5VAM - chain A; structure by X-ray diffraction, 2.10 A resolution.

# Chain A
Name: Serine/threonine-protein kinase B-raf
From: Homo sapiens
Notes: EC 2.7.11.1
Reference sequence: P15056 (BRAF_HUMAN); numbering as in UniProt (aligned over 445-723)
Sequence (281 residues; row label = number of the first residue in the row):
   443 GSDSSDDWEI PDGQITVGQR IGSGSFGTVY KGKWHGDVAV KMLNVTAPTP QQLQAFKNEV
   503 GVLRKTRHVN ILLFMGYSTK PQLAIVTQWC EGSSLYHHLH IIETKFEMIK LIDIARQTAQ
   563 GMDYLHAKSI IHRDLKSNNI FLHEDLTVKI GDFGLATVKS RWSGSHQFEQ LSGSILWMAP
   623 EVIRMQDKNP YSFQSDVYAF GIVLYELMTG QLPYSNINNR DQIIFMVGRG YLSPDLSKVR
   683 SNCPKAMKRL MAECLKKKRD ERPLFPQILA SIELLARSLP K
Unresolved in the structure: 443-448, 606-609, 722-723
Differences from the reference sequence: expression tag (443-444)
Residues lining bound ligands: 92J (N-{2-methyl-5'-(morpholin-4-yl)-6'-[(oxan-4-yl)oxy][3,3'-bipyridin]-5-yl}-3-(trifluoromethyl)benzamide): Ile463, Val471, Ala481, Val482, Lys483, Glu501, Val504, Leu505, Ile513, Leu514, Ile527, Thr529, Gln530, Trp531, Cys532, Leu567, Ile572, His574, Phe583, Ile592, Gly593, Asp594, Phe595, Trp604
Swiss-Prot annotation at these positions:
  - active site: Asp576 (Proton acceptor)
  - binding site (ATP): Ile463 to Val471, Lys483
  - modified residue: Ser446 (Phosphoserine), Ser447 (Phosphoserine), Arg671 (Omega-N-methylarginine)
  - cross-link: Lys578 (Glycyl lysine isopeptide (Lys-Gly) (interchain with G-Cter in ubiquitin))
  - natural variant: Arg462 (R462I: In CRC), Ile463 (I463S: In CRC), Gly464 (G464E: In CRC; G464V: In a colorectal cancer cell line), Gly466 (G466A: In melanoma; G466E: In melanoma; G466V: In LNCR), Ser467 (S467A: In CFC1), Phe468 (F468S: In CFC1), Gly469 (G469A: In NHL; G469E: In CFC1 and colon cancer; G469R: In NHL; G469V: In a colorectal adenocarcinoma sample), Leu485 (L485F: In CFC1), Lys499 (K499E: In CFC1; K499N: In CFC1), Glu501 (E501G: In CFC1; E501K: In CFC1), Leu525 (L525P: In CFC1), Trp531 (W531C: In NS7), 12 further natural variant entries in UniProt
  - mutagenesis: Lys483 (K483S: Reduces kinase activity with MAP2K1), Arg509 (R509H: Loss of MAP2K1-mediated-BRAF-KSR1 dimerization), Lys578 (K578R: Blocks EGF-induced ubiquitination and ERK activation), Ile666 (I666R: No effect on MAP2K1-mediated-BRAF-KSR1 dimerization, however loss of BRAF-mediated phosphorylation of MAP2K1), Arg671 (R671K: Increased kinase activity and stability in response to EGF treatment)

# Summary
Ligands of chain A: compound 92J. UniProt lists active-site residue Asp576, 10 ATP-binding residues and 5
mutagenesis sites.
Chain A is Serine/threonine-protein kinase B-raf (Homo sapiens); the structure, BRAF in Complex with RAF709,
was determined by X-ray diffraction (same publication as 5VAL).
